8UCJ - chains c and k of the 12 polymer chains in the assembly; structure by electron microscopy, 3.20 A resolution.

[Chain c]
Name: Cytochrome c oxidase subunit 3
Source organism: Komagataella pastoris
Reference sequence: F2R0J6 (F2R0J6_KOMPC); residues 1-269 here = UniProt positions 1-269
Amino-acid sequence (269 residues; numbered 1 to 269; the number before each row is that of its first residue):
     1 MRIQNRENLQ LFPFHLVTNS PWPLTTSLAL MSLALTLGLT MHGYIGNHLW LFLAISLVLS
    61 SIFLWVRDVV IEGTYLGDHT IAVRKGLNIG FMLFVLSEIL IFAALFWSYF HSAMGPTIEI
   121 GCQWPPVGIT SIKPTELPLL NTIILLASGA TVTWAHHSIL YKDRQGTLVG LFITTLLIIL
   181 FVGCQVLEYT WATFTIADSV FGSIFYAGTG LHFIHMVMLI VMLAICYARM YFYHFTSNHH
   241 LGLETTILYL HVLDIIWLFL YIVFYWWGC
Construct notes: conflict I45 (Met in F2R0J6), I55 (Met in F2R0J6), I62 (Met in F2R0J6), I81 (Met in F2R0J6), I89 (Met in F2R0J6), I101 (Met in F2R0J6), I120 (Met in F2R0J6), I129 (Met in F2R0J6), I132 (Met in F2R0J6), I143 (Met in F2R0J6), I247 (Met in F2R0J6), L248 (Thr in F2R0J6)
Small-molecule neighbours:
  - 1,2-diacyl-sn-glycero-3-phoshocholine (PCF): I101, L105, Y189, T190, W191, A192, T193, F194, T195, I196, Y206, A207, G210, L211
  - phosphatidylethanolamine (PTY), molecule 1: H15, V17, I62, W65, E72, H79, L87, F91, F94
  - phosphatidylethanolamine (PTY), molecule 2: L59, I62, F63, V66, V69, V70, G73, T74, H79, L87, F91, M218, V221, M222, I225, R229, H234, F235, H239, H240, L241, G242

[Chain k]
Name: Cytochrome c oxidase subunit 13
Source organism: Komagataella pastoris
Reference sequence: F2QT90 (F2QT90_KOMPC); residues 14-120 here = UniProt positions 14-120
Amino-acid sequence (107 residues; row label = number of the first residue in the row):
    14 FTTVKGDPAK AQAFKKHLDD VYHHSKGTTA LWKKISYFVA LPAIALTAVN TYFVEAEHAE
    74 HRAHNRHLSD EEWPKAYPYQ NVRRVDFFWG DGDKTLFWNP DVNRHVK
Small-molecule neighbours: 1,2-diacyl-sn-glycero-3-phoshocholine (PCF): W102, T108, L109, F110, W111, N112, N116

[Interface between chain c and chain k]
Contacting residue pairs (47):
  R2(c) with F14(k); T16(k); V17(k)
  I3(c) with F14(k)
  Q4(c) with F14(k)
  M41(c) with F101(k), hydrophobic
  H48(c) with F101(k), hydrogen bond (side chain-backbone)
  I120(c) with Y92(k), hydrophobic
  P126(c) with Y92(k)
  V127(c) with Y90(k); Y92(k)
  K133(c) with H71(k)
  E136(c) with H71(k)
  L137(c) with E68(k)
  L140(c) with T60(k); A61(k)
  I143(c) with A56(k), hydrophobic; T60(k)
  A147(c) with I57(k), hydrophobic
  A150(c) with W45(k), hydrophobic
  T153(c) with W45(k)
  W154(c) with T42(k); K46(k); Y50(k), hydrophobic
  H157(c) with T41(k), hydrogen bond; T42(k), hydrogen bond (backbone-side chain)
  L160(c) with V34(k), hydrophobic; S38(k)
  Y161(c) with Y35(k); S38(k); K39(k)
  V186(c) with F110(k), hydrophobic
  Y189(c) with F110(k)
  T190(c) with N112(k), hydrogen bond (backbone-side chain)
  W191(c) with E68(k); R75(k); N112(k)
  A192(c) with V115(k)
  T193(c) with V115(k)
  T195(c) with W111(k); N116(k)
  A197(c) with Q93(k); V95(k), hydrogen bond (backbone-backbone)
  D198(c) with Y92(k); Q93(k); N94(k)
  S199(c) with Y92(k)
Also at the interface, not in a pair above, chain c (40 interface residues in all): T40, E119, G128, I129, I144, T151, S158, I173, L177, N238
Also at the interface, not in a pair above, chain k (36 interface residues in all): T15, L31, S49, A53, T64, V67

[In short]
The interface between chain c and chain k involves 40 residues on one side and 36 on the other; the contacts
include 5 hydrogen bonds. Polar pairs include H48(c)-F101(k), H157(c)-T41(k) and H157(c)-T42(k).
1,2-diacyl-sn-glycero-3-phoshocholine is bound between chain c and chain k. Chain c binds
phosphatidylethanolamine.
Chain c is Cytochrome c oxidase subunit 3 and chain k is Cytochrome c oxidase subunit 13, both from
Komagataella pastoris; the structure, CryoEM structure of Komagataella pastoris Cytochrome c oxidase (11
subunits) in complex with human VMAT2, was determined by electron microscopy.
